PDB entry 6ZX9 | X-ray diffraction, 2.52 A resolution | chains B and C of the 3 polymer chains in the assembly

Chain B:
Molecule: DDB1- and CUL4-associated factor 1
From: Homo sapiens
Notes: EC 2.7.11.1
UniProtKB: Q9Y4B6 (DCAF1_HUMAN); residue numbers follow UniProt; this construct covers 1046-1396
Amino-acid sequence (360 residues; row label = number of the first residue in the row):
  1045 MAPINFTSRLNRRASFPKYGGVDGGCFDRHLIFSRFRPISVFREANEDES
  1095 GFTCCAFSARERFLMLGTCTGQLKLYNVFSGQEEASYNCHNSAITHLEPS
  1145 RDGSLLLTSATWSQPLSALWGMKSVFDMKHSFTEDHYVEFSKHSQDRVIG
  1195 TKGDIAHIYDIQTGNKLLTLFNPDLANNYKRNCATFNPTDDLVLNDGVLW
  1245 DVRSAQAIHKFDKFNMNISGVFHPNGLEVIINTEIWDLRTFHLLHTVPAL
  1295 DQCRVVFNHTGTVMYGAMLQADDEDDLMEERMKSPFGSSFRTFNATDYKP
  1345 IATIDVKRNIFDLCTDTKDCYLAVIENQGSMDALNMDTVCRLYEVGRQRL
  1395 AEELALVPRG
Unresolved in the structure: 1045, 1062-1066, 1313-1326, 1400-1404
Differences from the reference sequence: initiating methionine (1045); expression tag (1397-1404)
Curated features (UniProtKB/Swiss-Prot):
  - motif: Val1242 to Ala1249 (DWD box 1), Glu1278 to Phe1285 (DWD box 2)
  - modified residue: Ser1328 (Phosphoserine)
  - mutagenesis: Arg1247 (R1247A: Loss of interaction with DDB1, no effect on interaction with TET3; when associated with A-1283), Arg1283 (R1283A: Loss of interaction with DDB1, no effect on interaction with TET3; when associated with A-1247)
Reported in the primary citation:
  - conformationally variable residues (order/disorder transition): Glu1088, Glu1091, Glu1093

Chain C:
Molecule: Vpr protein fused to T4 lysozyme
From: Enterobacteria phage T4
Notes: EC 3.2.1.17
UniProtKB: chimeric construct of P00720, A4UDG5: residues -165 to -3 from P00720 (ENLYS_BPT4) positions 2-164 (UniProt number = residue number + 167); residues 1-92 from A4UDG5 positions 1-92 (same numbers)
Amino-acid sequence (258 residues; row label = number of the first residue in the row; numbers below 1 keep their minus sign (Asn-165 is residue -165)):
  -165 NIFEMLRIDHGLRLKIYKDTEGYYTIGIGHLLTKSPSLNAAKSELDKAIG
  -115 RNTNGVITKDEAEKLFNQDVDAAVRGILRNAKLKPVYDSLDAVRRAALIN
   -65 MVFQMGETGVAGFTNSLRMLQQKRWDEAAVNLAKSRWYNQTPNRAKRVIT
   -15 TFRTGTWDAYKNLAAAMERVPPSHRPPWHSRVVPTTMQQAQQAMWDLNEE
    35 AEKHFSREELRGIWNDVTELPADPNWTVDQAAIACAIDYIRRTQTLLFRH
    85 YREGCYHR
Unresolved in the structure: 92
Differences from the reference sequence: conflict His-156 (Glu11 in P00720), Gly-155 (Arg12 in P00720), Thr-113 (Cys54 in P00720), Ala-70 (Cys97 in P00720), Arg-30 (Ile137 in P00720); linker (-2 to 0)
Curated features (UniProtKB/Swiss-Prot):
  - active site: Asp-147 (Proton donor/acceptor)
  - binding site (substrate): Leu-135, Phe-63, Ser-50, Asn-35
Bound ions: Zn2+: His38, His84, Cys89, His91
Reported in the primary citation:
  - mutagenesis - R15E/R75E: unchanged binding to SAMHD1
  - mutagenesis - W29A/A66W: abolished binding to SAMHD1
  - mutagenesis - W29A/A66W: unchanged binding to DDB1- and CUL4-associated factor 1 (chain B)

How chain B and chain C interact:
Pairs across the interface - 66 pairs, chain B then chain C:
  Glu1088(B) - Arg75(C)  salt bridge
  Asn1090(B) - Arg15(C)
  Glu1091(B) - Arg15(C)  salt bridge
  Glu1091(B) - Arg75(C)  salt bridge
  Glu1093(B) - Arg75(C)  hydrogen bond (backbone-side chain)
  Ser1094(B) - Arg75(C)
  Gly1095(B) - Arg75(C)
  Thr1097(B) - Phe82(C)
  Ser1102(B) - Glu2(C)  hydrogen bond
  Ala1103(B) - Glu2(C)
  Arg1104(B) - Ala0(C)  hydrogen bond (side chain-backbone)
  Arg1104(B) - Met1(C)
  Arg1104(B) - Glu2(C)  hydrogen bond (backbone-side chain)
  Glu1105(B) - Glu2(C)
  Arg1106(B) - Met1(C)
  Arg1106(B) - Glu2(C)  hydrogen bond (side chain-backbone)
  Phe1107(B) - Glu2(C)
  Cys1113(B) - Gln78(C)
  Cys1113(B) - Thr79(C)  hydrogen bond
  Thr1114(B) - His13(C)
  Gln1116(B) - Pro11(C)
  Gln1116(B) - His13(C)
  Leu1119(B) - Val4(C)  hydrophobic
  Glu1128(B) - Val4(C)
  Ala1129(B) - Pro5(C)
  Ala1129(B) - Ser7(C)
  Ser1130(B) - Ser7(C)  hydrogen bond (backbone-side chain)
  Ser1130(B) - His8(C)  hydrogen bond (backbone-backbone)
  Tyr1131(B) - Val4(C)
  Tyr1131(B) - Pro5(C)  hydrogen bond (side chain-backbone)
  Tyr1131(B) - Pro6(C)
  Tyr1131(B) - His8(C)
  Asn1132(B) - His8(C)  hydrogen bond (backbone-side chain)
  Asn1132(B) - Arg9(C)  hydrogen bond (side chain-backbone)
  Asn1132(B) - Pro11(C)
  Asn1135(B) - Gln78(C)  hydrogen bond (backbone-side chain)
  Ser1136(B) - Gln78(C)
  Ala1137(B) - Phe82(C)  hydrophobic
  Thr1139(B) - Phe82(C)
  Thr1155(B) - Tyr85(C)
  Trp1156(B) - Leu31(C)  hydrophobic
  Trp1156(B) - Glu34(C)
  Trp1156(B) - Gln78(C)  hydrogen bond
  Trp1156(B) - Leu81(C)
  Trp1156(B) - Tyr85(C)
  Met1166(B) - Val4(C)  hydrophobic
  Met1166(B) - Pro5(C)
  Ser1168(B) - Pro5(C)
  Ser1168(B) - Pro6(C)
  Val1169(B) - Pro5(C)
  Phe1170(B) - Pro5(C)
  Phe1170(B) - His8(C)  hydrogen bond (backbone-side chain)
  Lys1224(B) - Tyr90(C)  hydrogen bond
  Arg1225(B) - Arg86(C)  hydrogen bond (side chain-backbone)
  Pro1329(B) - Glu87(C)
  Phe1330(B) - Arg83(C)
  Phe1330(B) - Arg86(C)
  Phe1355(B) - Arg83(C)
  Phe1355(B) - Arg86(C)  hydrogen bond (backbone-side chain)
  Asn1371(B) - Arg83(C)  hydrogen bond
  Leu1378(B) - Arg83(C)  hydrogen bond (backbone-side chain)
  Asn1379(B) - Arg83(C)  hydrogen bond (backbone-side chain)
  Met1380(B) - Arg75(C)
  Met1380(B) - Arg76(C)
  Met1380(B) - Thr79(C)
  Thr1382(B) - Arg83(C)  hydrogen bond
Interface residues without a listed pair, chain B (44 interface residues in all): Ile1138, Lys1167
Interface residues without a listed pair, chain C (26 interface residues in all): Arg-153
From the paper, about this interface:
  - specific contacts: Trp1156(B)-Leu31(C) (hydrophobic contact), Glu34(C)-Trp1156(B) (hydrophobic contact)
  - interface residues, chain B: Glu1088(B), Glu1091(B), Glu1093(B), Pro1329(B), Phe1330(B), Phe1355(B), Asn1371(B), Leu1378(B), Met1380(B), Thr1382(B)
  - interface residues, chain C: Arg15(C), Arg75(C), Arg76(C), Thr79(C), Arg83(C), Arg86(C), Glu87(C)
  - hot spots on chain C (mutagenesis) - R15E/R75E: decreased binding to DDB1- and CUL4-associated factor 1 (chain B)

In short:
Chain B and chain C form an interface of 44 and 26 residues respectively; the contacts include 21 hydrogen
bonds and 3 salt bridges. Among the polar pairs are Glu1088(B)-Arg75(C), Glu1091(B)-Arg15(C) and
Glu1091(B)-Arg75(C). The authors report hydrophobic contacts between Trp1156(B) and Leu31(C) and Glu34(C) and
Trp1156(B). From the paper: W29A/A66W of chain C abolish binding to SAMHD1; interface residues Glu1088(B),
Glu1091(B) and Arg15(C) among others.
Here chain B is DDB1- and CUL4-associated factor 1 (Homo sapiens) and chain C is Vpr protein fused to T4
lysozyme (Enterobacteria phage T4). Entry 6ZX9 (Crystal structure of SIV Vpr,fused to T4 lysozyme, isolated
from moustached monkey, bound to human DDB1 ...) was determined by X-ray diffraction, deposited together with
6ZUE.
